3D55 - chains B and C of the 4 polymer chains in the assembly; structure by X-ray diffraction, 2.13 A resolution.

# Chain B (and C)
Protein: Uncharacterized protein Rv3357/MT3465
From: Mycobacterium tuberculosis
Notes: chain C of this document is another copy of the same molecule, construct and numbering; everything in this record applies to it too
Reference sequence: P65067 (Y3357_MYCTU); residue numbers follow UniProt; this construct covers 1-91
Amino-acid sequence (91 residues; each row starts with the number of its first residue):
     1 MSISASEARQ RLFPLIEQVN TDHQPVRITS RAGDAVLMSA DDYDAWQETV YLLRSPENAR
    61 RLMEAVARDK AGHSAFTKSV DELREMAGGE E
Unresolved in the structure: 85-91 (chain C: 87-91)

# Interface between chain B and chain C
Pairs across the interface (10; chain B residue first):
  Y43(B) - P56(C)
  Q47(B) - R54(C)  hydrogen bond (side chain-backbone)
  Q47(B) - S55(C)
  V50(B) - V50(C)
  L53(B) - W46(C)
  R54(B) - Q47(C)
  R54(B) - V50(C)
  R54(B) - Y51(C)  hydrogen bond (side chain-backbone)
  R54(B) - R54(C)
  P56(B) - Y43(C)
Interface residues without a listed pair, chain C (9 interface residues in all): L53

# In short
6 residues of chain B face 9 of chain C across their interface; the contacts include 2 hydrogen bonds. Polar
contacts include Q47(B)-R54(C) and R54(B)-Y51(C).
Both chains are Uncharacterized protein Rv3357/MT3465 (Mycobacterium tuberculosis). Entry 3D55 (Crystal
structure of M. tuberculosis YefM antitoxin) was determined by X-ray diffraction, deposited together with
3CTO.
